PDB entry 6JEH | X-ray diffraction, 2.95 A resolution | chains A and B

[Chain A (and B)]
Protein: Gelsolin
From: Homo sapiens
Notes: chain B of this document is another copy of the same molecule, construct and numbering; everything in this record applies to it too
UniProt: P06396 (GELS_HUMAN); residues 29-755 here correspond to UniProt positions 56-782 (UniProt number = residue number + 27)
Chain sequence (727 residues; row label = number of the first residue in the row):
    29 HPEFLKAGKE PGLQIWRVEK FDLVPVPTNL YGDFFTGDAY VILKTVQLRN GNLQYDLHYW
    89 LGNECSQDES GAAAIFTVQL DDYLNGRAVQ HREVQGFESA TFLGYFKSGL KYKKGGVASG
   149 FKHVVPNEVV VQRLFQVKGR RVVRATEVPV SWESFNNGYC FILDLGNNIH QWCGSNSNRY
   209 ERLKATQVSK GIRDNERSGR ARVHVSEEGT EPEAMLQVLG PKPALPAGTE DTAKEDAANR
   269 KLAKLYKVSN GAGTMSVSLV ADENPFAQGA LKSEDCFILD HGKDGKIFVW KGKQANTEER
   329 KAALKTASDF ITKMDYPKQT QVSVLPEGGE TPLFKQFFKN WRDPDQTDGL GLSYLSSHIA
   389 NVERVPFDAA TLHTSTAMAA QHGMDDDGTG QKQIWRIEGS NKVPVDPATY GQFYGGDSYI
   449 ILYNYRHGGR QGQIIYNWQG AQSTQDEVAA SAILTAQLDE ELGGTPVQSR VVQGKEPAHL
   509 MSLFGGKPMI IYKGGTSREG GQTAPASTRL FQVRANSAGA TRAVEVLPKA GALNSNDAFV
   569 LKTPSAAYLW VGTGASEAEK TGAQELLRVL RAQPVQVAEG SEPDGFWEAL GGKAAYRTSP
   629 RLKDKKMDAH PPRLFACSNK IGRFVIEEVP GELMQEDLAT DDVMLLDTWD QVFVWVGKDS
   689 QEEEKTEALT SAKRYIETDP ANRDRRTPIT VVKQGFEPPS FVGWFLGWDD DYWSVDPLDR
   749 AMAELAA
Disordered / not traced: 154-157, 256-263, 278-281, 631, 754-755 (chain B: 29, 154-156, 256-263, 278-281, 372-380, 631, 755)
Construct notes: engineered mutation Y187 (Asp214 in P06396)
Reported in the primary citation:
  - disease-associated variants - D187Y: abolished binding to calcium (citing earlier work)
  - disease-associated variants - D187Y: unchanged stability in response to In the absence of calcium
  - disease-associated variants - D187Y: abolished binding to Ca2+ (citing earlier work)
  - disease-associated variants - N184K, P432R, A551P (citing earlier work)

[Chain A / chain B interface]
Pairs across the interface (28; chain A residue first):
  Q75(A) with E489(B), hydrogen bond (side chain-backbone)
  R77(A) with Q419(B), hydrogen bond; L450(B); N452(B)
  N78(A) with W423(B); L450(B); L486(B)
  G79(A) with L486(B); E489(B); L490(B)
  N80(A) with K430(B)
  D373(A) with P435(B)
  D376(A) with P435(B); Y438(B)
  G377(A) with K420(B), hydrogen bond (backbone-backbone); Q421(B)
  L378(A) with K420(B); Q421(B); L450(B), hydrophobic
  E391(A) with Q459(B)
  R392(A) with Q459(B), hydrogen bond (backbone-side chain)
  V393(A) with Q459(B)
  P394(A) with R454(B); Q459(B)
  D396(A) with G456(B); G457(B)
  T399(A) with G457(B)
  K633(A) with Q419(B)
Other interface residues (no listed pair), chain A (19 interface residues in all): P372, G379, D632
Other interface residues (no listed pair), chain B (17 interface residues in all): Q461

[Overview]
19 residues of chain A face 17 of chain B across their interface, with 4 hydrogen bonds. Polar contacts
include Q75(A)-E489(B), R77(A)-Q419(B) and R392(A)-Q459(B). The paper reports that D187Y of chain A abolishes
binding to calcium; D187Y of chain A abolishes binding to Ca2+.
Both chains are Gelsolin (Homo sapiens). Entry 6JEH (Crystal structure of calcium free human gelsolin amyloid
mutant D187Y) was determined by X-ray diffraction, deposited together with 6JCO and 6JEG.
